8W0E - chains 4 and S of the 8 polymer chains in the assembly; structure by electron microscopy, 3.40 A resolution.

Chain 4:
Protein: DNA replication licensing factor MCM4
From: Homo sapiens
Notes: EC 3.6.4.12
Reference sequence: P33991 (MCM4_HUMAN); numbering as in UniProt (aligned over 1-863)
Sequence (866 residues; numbered -2 to 863; the number before each row is that of its first residue; numbers below 1 keep their minus sign (Ser-2 is residue -2)):
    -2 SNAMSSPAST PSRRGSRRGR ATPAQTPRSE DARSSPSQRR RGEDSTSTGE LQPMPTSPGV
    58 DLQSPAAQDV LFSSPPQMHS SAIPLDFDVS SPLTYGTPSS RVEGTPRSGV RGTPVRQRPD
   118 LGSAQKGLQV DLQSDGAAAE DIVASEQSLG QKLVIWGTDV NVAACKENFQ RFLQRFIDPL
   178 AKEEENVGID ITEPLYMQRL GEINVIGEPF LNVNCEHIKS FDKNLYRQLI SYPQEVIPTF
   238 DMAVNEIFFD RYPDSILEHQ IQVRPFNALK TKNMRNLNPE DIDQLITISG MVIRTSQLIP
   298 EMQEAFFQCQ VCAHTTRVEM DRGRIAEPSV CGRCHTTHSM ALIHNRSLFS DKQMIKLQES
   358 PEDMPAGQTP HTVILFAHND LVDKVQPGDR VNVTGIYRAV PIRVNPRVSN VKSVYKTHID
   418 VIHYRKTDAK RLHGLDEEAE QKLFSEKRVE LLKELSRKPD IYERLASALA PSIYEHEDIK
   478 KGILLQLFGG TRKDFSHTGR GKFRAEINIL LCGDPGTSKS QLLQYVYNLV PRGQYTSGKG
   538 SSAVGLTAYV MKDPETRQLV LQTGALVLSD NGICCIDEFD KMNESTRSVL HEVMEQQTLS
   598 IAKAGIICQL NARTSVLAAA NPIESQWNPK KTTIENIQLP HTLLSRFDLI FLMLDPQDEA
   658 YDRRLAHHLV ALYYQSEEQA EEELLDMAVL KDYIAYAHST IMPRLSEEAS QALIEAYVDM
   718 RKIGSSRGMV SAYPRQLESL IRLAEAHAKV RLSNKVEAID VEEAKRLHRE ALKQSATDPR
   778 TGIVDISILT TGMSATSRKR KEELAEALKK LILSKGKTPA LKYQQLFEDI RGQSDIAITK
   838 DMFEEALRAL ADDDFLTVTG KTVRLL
Not modelled in the structure: -2 to 111, 119-149, 673-680, 780-863
Sequence notes: expression tag (-2 to 0); variant Met650 (Leu in P33991)
Metal / ion sites: Zn2+: Cys306, Cys309, Cys328, Cys331
Small-molecule neighbours: ADP (adenosine-5'-diphosphate): Arg497, Glu592, Arg643, Pro731, Arg732, Glu735
UniProt features mapped onto this chain:
  - motif: Ser642 to Asp645 (Arginine finger)
  - binding site (ATP): Tyr471, Arg497, Lys516, Ser517, Asn618, Arg643, Arg732, Glu735
  - modified residue: Ser2 (N-acetylserine), Ser6 (Phosphoserine), Thr7 (Phosphothreonine), Thr19 (Phosphothreonine), Ser26 (Phosphoserine), Ser31 (Phosphoserine), Ser32 (Phosphoserine), Ser34 (Phosphoserine), Thr102 (Phosphothreonine), Ser105 (Phosphoserine), Thr110 (Phosphothreonine), Ser120 (Phosphoserine), Ser131 (Phosphoserine), Ser142 (Phosphoserine), Ser145 (Phosphoserine), Lys220 (N6-acetyllysine), Lys450 (N6-acetyllysine), Lys858 (N6-acetyllysine)
  - cross-link (Glycyl lysine isopeptide (Lys-Gly)): Lys439 (interchain with G-Cter in SUMO2), Lys798 (interchain with G-Cter in SUMO2)
  - natural variant: Met650 (L650M: this construct carries the variant)
  - mutagenesis: Gly364 (G364R: Reduced MCM complex DNA helicase activity. No effect on MCM complex formation. No effect on MCM complex ssDNA binding and ATPase activity)

Chain S:
Molecule: 25-nt DNA strand
Sequence (25 nucleotides; row label = number of the first residue in the row; numbers below 1 keep their minus sign (DT-26 is residue -26)):
   -26 TTTTTTTTTT TTTTTTTTTT TTTTT

Chain 4 / chain S interface:
Pairs across the interface (11; chain 4 residue first):
  Asn402(4) - DT-20(S)  hydrogen bond to the phosphate
  Asn402(4) - DT-19(S)  hydrogen bond to the phosphate
  Arg404(4) - DT-20(S)  salt bridge to the phosphate
  Arg404(4) - DT-19(S)  salt bridge to the phosphate
  Val405(4) - DT-20(S)  sugar contact
  Ser539(4) - DT-9(S)  hydrogen bond to the phosphate
  Val541(4) - DT-10(S)  phosphate contact
  Val541(4) - DT-9(S)  phosphate contact
  Lys600(4) - DT-11(S)  salt bridge to the phosphate
  Lys600(4) - DT-10(S)  phosphate contact
  Ala601(4) - DT-11(S)  phosphate contact
Interface residues without a listed pair, chain 4 (8 interface residues in all): Gly542

Summary:
8 residues of chain 4 and 5 residues of chain S are in contact, with 3 hydrogen bonds and 3 salt bridges.
Among the polar pairs are Asn402(4)-DT-20(S), Asn402(4)-DT-19(S) and Ser539(4)-DT-9(S). Ligands of chain 4:
ADP.
Here chain 4 is DNA replication licensing factor MCM4 (Homo sapiens) and chain S is a 25-nt DNA strand. Entry
8W0E (Cryo-EM structure of a human MCM2-7 single hexamer on dsDNA) was determined by electron microscopy
together with 8W0F, 8W0G, 8W0I and 9CAQ from the same study.
